PDB entry 2UVR | X-ray diffraction, 2.90 A resolution | chains A and P of the 3 polymer chains in the assembly

== Chain A ==
Molecule: DNA polymerase IV
From: Sulfolobus solfataricus
Notes: EC 2.7.7.7
UniProt: Q97W02 (DPO42_SULSO); residues 1-352 here = UniProt positions 1-352
Amino-acid sequence (358 residues; each row starts with the number of its first residue; numbers below 1 keep their minus sign (His-5 is residue -5)):
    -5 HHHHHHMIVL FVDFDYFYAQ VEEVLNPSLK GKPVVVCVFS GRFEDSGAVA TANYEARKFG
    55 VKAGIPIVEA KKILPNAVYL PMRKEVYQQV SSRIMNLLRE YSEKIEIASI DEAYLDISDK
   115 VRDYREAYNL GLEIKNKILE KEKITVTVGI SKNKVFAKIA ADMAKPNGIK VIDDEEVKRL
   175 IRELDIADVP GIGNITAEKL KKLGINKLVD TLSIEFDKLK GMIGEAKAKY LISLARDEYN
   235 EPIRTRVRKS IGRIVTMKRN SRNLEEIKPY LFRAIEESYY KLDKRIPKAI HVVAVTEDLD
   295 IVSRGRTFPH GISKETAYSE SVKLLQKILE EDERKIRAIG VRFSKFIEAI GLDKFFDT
Not modelled in the structure: -5 to 0, 343-352
Construct notes: engineered mutation Ala332 (Arg in Q97W02)
Ion coordination: Ca2+ site 1: Asp7, Asp105, Glu106 (together with 2'-deoxyguanosine-5'-triphosphate); Ca2+ site 2: Asp7, Phe8, Asp105 (together with 2'-deoxyguanosine-5'-triphosphate); Ca2+ site 3: Ala181, Ile186
Residues lining bound ligands: 2'-deoxyguanosine-5'-triphosphate (DGT): Asp7, Phe8, Asp9, Tyr10, Phe11, Tyr12, Val32, Val43, Ala44, Thr45, Ala46, Tyr48, Arg51, Ala57, Met76, Ile104, Asp105, Lys159
UniProt features mapped onto this chain:
  - active site: Glu106
  - binding site (Mg(2+)): Asp7, Asp105
  - site: Tyr12 (Substrate discrimination)
  - mutagenesis: Asp105 to Glu106 (Loss of function), Glu342 to Thr352 (Almost complete loss of interaction with PCNA)
What the authors report for this chain:
  - binding site for the 18-nt DNA strand: Ala42, Lys78, Arg331

== Chain P ==
Molecule: 14-nt DNA strand
Sequence (14 nucleotides; row label = number of the first residue in the row):
     1 GGGGGAAGGA TTCC

== How chain A and chain P interact ==
Contacting residue pairs (28):
  Ser103(A) - DC14(P)  hydrogen bond to the phosphate
  Ile104(A) - DC14(P)  phosphate contact
  Asp105(A) - DC14(P)  phosphate contact
  Glu106(A) - DC14(P)  sugar contact
  Lys152(A) - DC14(P)  salt bridge to the phosphate
  Pro184(A) - DC13(P)  phosphate contact
  Gly185(A) - DT12(P)  phosphate contact
  Gly185(A) - DC13(P)  hydrogen bond to the phosphate
  Ile186(A) - DT12(P)  phosphate contact
  Ile186(A) - DC13(P)  hydrogen bond to the phosphate
  Gly187(A) - DT12(P)  hydrogen bond to the phosphate
  Gly187(A) - DC13(P)  phosphate contact
  Asn188(A) - DT12(P)  phosphate contact
  Ile189(A) - DT11(P)  phosphate contact
  Ile189(A) - DT12(P)  phosphate contact
  Thr190(A) - DT11(P)  phosphate contact
  Thr190(A) - DT12(P)  hydrogen bond to the phosphate
  Lys193(A) - DT11(P)  salt bridge to the phosphate
  Val296(A) - DG9(P)  phosphate contact
  Ser297(A) - DG8(P)  phosphate contact
  Ser297(A) - DG9(P)  hydrogen bond to the phosphate
  Arg298(A) - DG8(P)  phosphate contact
  Arg298(A) - DG9(P)  salt bridge to the phosphate
  Gly299(A) - DG8(P)  hydrogen bond to the phosphate
  Arg300(A) - DA7(P)  phosphate contact
  Thr301(A) - DA6(P)  sugar contact
  Thr301(A) - DA7(P)  hydrogen bond to the phosphate
  Lys339(A) - DA6(P)  salt bridge to the phosphate
Interface residues without a listed pair, chain A (23 interface residues in all): Val183, Lys221, Lys321

== In short ==
23 residues of chain A and 8 residues of chain P are in contact, with 8 hydrogen bonds and 4 salt bridges.
Among the polar pairs are Ser103(A)-DC14(P), Gly185(A)-DC13(P) and Ile186(A)-DC13(P). Ligands of chain A:
2'-deoxyguanosine-5'-triphosphate. The paper reports a binding site for the 18-nt DNA strand at Ala42(A),
Lys78(A) and Arg331(A).
Chain A is DNA polymerase IV (Sulfolobus solfataricus) and chain P is a 14-nt DNA strand; the structure,
Crystal structures of mutant Dpo4 DNA polymerases with 8-oxoG containing DNA template-primer constructs, was
determined by X-ray diffraction, deposited together with 2UVU, 2UVV and 2UVW.
